Entry 8XGT (X-ray diffraction, 2.81 A resolution); this record covers chains H and I of the 11 polymer chains in the assembly.

[Chain H (and I)]
Molecule: Glutaminyl-peptide cyclotransferase
Organism: Homo sapiens
Notes: EC 2.3.2.5; chain I of this document is another copy of the same molecule, construct and numbering; everything in this record applies to it too
UniProt: Q16769 (QPCT_HUMAN); residue numbers follow UniProt; this construct covers 33-361
Chain sequence (329 residues; numbered 33 to 361; the number before each row is that of its first residue):
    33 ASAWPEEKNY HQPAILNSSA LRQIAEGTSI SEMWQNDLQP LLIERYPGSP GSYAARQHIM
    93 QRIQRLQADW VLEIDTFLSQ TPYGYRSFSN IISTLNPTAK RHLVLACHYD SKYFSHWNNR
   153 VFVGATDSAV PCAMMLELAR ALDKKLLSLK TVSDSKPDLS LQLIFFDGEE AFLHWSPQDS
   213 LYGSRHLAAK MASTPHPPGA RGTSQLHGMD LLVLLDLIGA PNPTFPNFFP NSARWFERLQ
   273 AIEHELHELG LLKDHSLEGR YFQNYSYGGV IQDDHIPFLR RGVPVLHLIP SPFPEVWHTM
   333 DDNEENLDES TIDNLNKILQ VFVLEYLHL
Unresolved in the structure: 183-188
Ion coordination: Zn2+: Asp159, Glu202, His330 (together with A1D48)
Ligand contacts: A1D48 ((3Z)-3-(1H-benzimidazol-5-ylmethylidene)-4-oxidanyl-1H-indol-2-one): His140, Asp159, Glu201, Glu202, Trp207, Asp248, Leu249, Ile303, Gln304, Asp305, Ile321, Phe325, Trp329, His330
UniProt features mapped onto this chain:
  - active site (Proton acceptor): Glu201, Asp248
  - binding site (Zn(2+)): Asp159, Glu202, His330
  - glycosylation (N-linked (GlcNAc...) asparagine): Asn49, Asn296

[Chain H / chain I interface]
Pairs across the interface (11):
  Glu38(H) - Phe146(I)
  Glu38(H) - Ser147(I)  hydrogen bond (side chain-backbone)
  Tyr42(H) - Trp149(I)
  Tyr42(H) - Met332(I)
  Pro262(H) - Phe325(I)  hydrophobic
  Tyr299(H) - Tyr299(I)
  Gly300(H) - Tyr299(I)
  Gly300(H) - Gly300(I)
  Gly300(H) - Gly301(I)
  Gly301(H) - Gly301(I)
  Gly314(H) - His206(I)
Also at the interface, not in a pair above, chain H (12 interface residues in all): Ala35, Lys40, Asn263, Arg312, Arg313
Also at the interface, not in a pair above, chain I (11 interface residues in all): Trp207, Trp329

[Summary]
Chain H and chain I form an interface of 12 and 11 residues respectively, with 1 hydrogen bond. The
hydrogen-bonded pair is Glu38(H)-Ser147(I). Ligands of chain H: compound A1D48. UniProt lists active-site
residues Glu201(H) and Asp248(H) and 3 Zn2+-binding residues on chain H.
Chain H and chain I are both Glutaminyl-peptide cyclotransferase (Homo sapiens); the structure, Crystal
structure of human secretory glutaminyl cyclase in complex with
(Z)-3-((1H-benzo[d]imidazol-5-yl)methylene)-4-hydroxyindolin-2-one, was determined by X-ray diffraction (same
publication as 8XFV, 8XGA, 8XGB and 8XGY).
